3JC5 - chains 4 and 6 of the 11 polymer chains in the assembly; structure by electron microscopy, 4.70 A resolution (low resolution: residue-level contacts below are approximate; hydrogen-bond / salt-bridge calls are withheld).

[Chain 4]
Molecule: DNA replication licensing factor MCM4
Organism: Saccharomyces cerevisiae
Notes: EC 3.6.4.12
UniProt: P30665 (MCM4_YEAST); residues 1-933 here = UniProt positions 1-933
Sequence (933 residues; row label = number of the first residue in the row):
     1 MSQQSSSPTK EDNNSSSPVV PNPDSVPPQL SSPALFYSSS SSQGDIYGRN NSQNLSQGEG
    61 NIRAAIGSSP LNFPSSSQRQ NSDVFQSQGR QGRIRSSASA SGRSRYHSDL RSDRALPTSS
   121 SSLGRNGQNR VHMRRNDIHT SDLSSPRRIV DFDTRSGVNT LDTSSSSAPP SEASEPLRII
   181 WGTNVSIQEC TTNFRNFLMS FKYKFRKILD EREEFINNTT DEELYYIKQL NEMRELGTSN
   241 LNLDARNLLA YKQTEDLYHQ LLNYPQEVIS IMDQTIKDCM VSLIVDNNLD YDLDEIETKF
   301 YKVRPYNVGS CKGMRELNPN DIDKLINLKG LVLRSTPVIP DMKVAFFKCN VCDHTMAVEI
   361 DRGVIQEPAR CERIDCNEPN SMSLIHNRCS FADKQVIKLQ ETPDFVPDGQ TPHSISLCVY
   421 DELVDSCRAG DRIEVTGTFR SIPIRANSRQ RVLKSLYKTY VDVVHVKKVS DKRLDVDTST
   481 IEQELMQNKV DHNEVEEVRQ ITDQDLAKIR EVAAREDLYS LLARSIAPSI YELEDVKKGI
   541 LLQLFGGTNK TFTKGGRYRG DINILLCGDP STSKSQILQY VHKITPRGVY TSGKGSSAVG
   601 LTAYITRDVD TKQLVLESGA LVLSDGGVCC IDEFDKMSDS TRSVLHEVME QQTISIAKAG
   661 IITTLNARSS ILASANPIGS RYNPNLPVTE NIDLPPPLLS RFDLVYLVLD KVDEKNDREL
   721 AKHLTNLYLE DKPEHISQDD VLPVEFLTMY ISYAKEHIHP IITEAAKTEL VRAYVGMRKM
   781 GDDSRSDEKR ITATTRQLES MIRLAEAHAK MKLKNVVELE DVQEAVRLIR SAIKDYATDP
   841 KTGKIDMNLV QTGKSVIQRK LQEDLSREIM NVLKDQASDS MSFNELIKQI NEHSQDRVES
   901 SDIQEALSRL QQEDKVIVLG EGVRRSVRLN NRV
Unresolved in the structure: 1-176, 206-224, 471-474, 531, 570-571, 594-618, 655-664, 677-682, 728-740, 780-792, 839-933
Curated features (UniProtKB/Swiss-Prot):
  - motif: Ser700 to Asp703 (Arginine finger)
  - binding site (ATP): Gly568 to Ser575
  - modified residue (Phosphoserine): Ser52, Ser56, Ser69
  - mutagenesis: Lys574 (K574A: Loss of MCM2-7 complex helicase activity)

[Chain 6]
Molecule: DNA replication licensing factor MCM6
Organism: Saccharomyces cerevisiae
Notes: EC 3.6.4.12
UniProt: P53091 (MCM6_YEAST); residue numbers follow UniProt; this construct covers 1-1017
Sequence (1017 residues; row label = number of the first residue in the row):
     1 MSSPFPADTP SSNRPSNSSP PPSSIGAGFG SSSGLDSQIG SRLHFPSSSQ PHVSNSQTGP
    61 FVNDSTQFSS QRLQTDGSAT NDMEGNEPAR SFKSRALNHV KKVDDVTGEK VREAFEQFLE
   121 DFSVQSTDTG EVEKVYRAQI EFMKIYDLNT IYIDYQHLSM RENGALAMAI SEQYYRFLPF
   181 LQKGLRRVVR KYAPELLNTS DSLKRSEGDE GQADEDEQQD DDMNGSSLPR DSGSSAAPGN
   241 GTSAMATRSI TTSTSPEQTE RVFQISFFNL PTVHRIRDIR SEKIGSLLSI SGTVTRTSEV
   301 RPELYKASFT CDMCRAIVDN VEQSFKYTEP TFCPNPSCEN RAFWTLNVTR SRFLDWQKVR
   361 IQENANEIPT GSMPRTLDVI LRGDSVERAK PGDRCKFTGV EIVVPDVTQL GLPGVKPSST
   421 LDTRGISKTT EGLNSGVTGL RSLGVRDLTY KISFLACHVI SIGSNIGASS PDANSNNRET
   481 ELQMAANLQA NNVYQDNERD QEVFLNSLSS DEINELKEMV KDEHIYDKLV RSIAPAVFGH
   541 EAVKKGILLQ MLGGVHKSTV EGIKLRGDIN ICVVGDPSTS KSQFLKYVVG FAPRSVYTSG
   601 KASSAAGLTA AVVRDEEGGD YTIEAGALML ADNGICCIDE FDKMDISDQV AIHEAMEQQT
   661 ISIAKAGIHA TLNARTSILA AANPVGGRYN RKLSLRGNLN MTAPIMSRFD LFFVILDDCN
   721 EKIDTELASH IVDLHMKRDE AIEPPFSAEQ LRRYIKYART FKPILTKEAR SYLVEKYKEL
   781 RKDDAQGFSR SSYRITVRQL ESMIRLSEAI ARANCVDEIT PSFIAEAYDL LRQSIIRVDV
   841 DDVEMDEEFD NIESQSHAAS GNNDDNDDGT GSGVITSEPP ADIEEGQSEA TARPGTSEKK
   901 KTTVTYDKYV SMMNMIVRKI AEVDREGAEE LTAVDIVDWY LLQKENDLGS LAEYWEERRL
   961 AFKVIKRLVK DRILMEIHGT RHNLRDLENE ENENNKTVYV IHPNCEVLDQ LEPQDSS
Unresolved in the structure: 1-96, 195-259, 422-446, 464-509, 841-906, 970-1017
Curated features (UniProtKB/Swiss-Prot):
  - motif: Ser707 to Asp710 (Arginine finger)
  - binding site (ATP): Gly575 to Ser582
  - modified residue: Ser78 (Phosphoserine), Ser249 (Phosphoserine), Ser372 (Phosphoserine), Thr766 (Phosphothreonine)
  - mutagenesis: Lys581 (K581A: Loss of MCM2-7 complex helicase activity)

[Interface between chain 4 and chain 6]
Contacting residue pairs - 75 pairs, chain 4 then chain 6:
  Thr336(4) with Arg375(6)
  Pro337(4) with Arg375(6)
  Val338(4) with Arg375(6); Ile452(6)
  Ile339(4) with Lys416(6); Tyr450(6)
  Pro340(4) with Tyr450(6); Lys451(6)
  Met342(4) with Tyr450(6)
  Asn350(4) with Cys333(6)
  Cys352(4) with Lys101(6); Lys102(6); Val103(6)
  Asp353(4) with Val103(6)
  His354(4) with Val103(6)
  Ile360(4) with Pro417(6)
  Gly363(4) with Pro417(6)
  Ile365(4) with Pro417(6); Ser418(6); Thr420(6); Leu448(6)
  Gln366(4) with Thr420(6)
  Glu367(4) with Thr420(6)
  His386(4) with Val403(6); Val404(6); Pro405(6); Tyr450(6)
  Asn387(4) with Tyr175(6); Ile284(6); Ile402(6)
  Arg388(4) with Arg176(6)
  Phe391(4) with Ser281(6); Ile284(6)
  Ala392(4) with Ser281(6)
  Asp393(4) with Arg280(6); Ser281(6)
  Lys394(4) with Lys416(6)
  Val396(4) with Leu412(6); Pro413(6)
  Ser416(4) with Pro413(6)
  Val424(4) with Arg280(6)
  Asp425(4) with Arg277(6); Arg280(6); Arg375(6)
  Arg428(4) with Pro369(6)
  Ile442(4) with Val415(6)
  Pro443(4) with Val415(6)
  Lys458(4) with Gly411(6); Pro413(6)
  Tyr460(4) with Pro413(6); Gly414(6)
  Lys550(4) with Leu734(6); His735(6); Met736(6); Lys737(6)
  Phe552(4) with Leu734(6); Glu740(6)
  Thr553(4) with Glu740(6)
  Tyr558(4) with Leu734(6)
  Pro697(4) with Pro577(6)
  Ile761(4) with Met736(6)
  Lys767(4) with Val732(6)
  Leu770(4) with Val732(6)
  Val771(4) with Asp724(6); Ala728(6)
  Val775(4) with Asp724(6)
  Arg778(4) with Asp717(6)
  Thr795(4) with Leu727(6)
  Leu798(4) with Leu727(6); Ile731(6)
  Glu799(4) with Ile731(6); His735(6)
  Ile802(4) with Val732(6); His735(6)
  Arg803(4) with His735(6)
Interface residues without a listed pair, chain 4 (56 interface residues in all): Val364, Leu384, Cys389, Gln395, Cys427, Thr548, Thr763, Tyr774, Thr794
Interface residues without a listed pair, chain 6 (52 interface residues in all): Val100, Glu282, Gly371, Ser419, Leu421, Ser578, Asp718, Cys719, Asn720, Thr725, Ser729

[Overview]
Chain 4 and chain 6 form an interface of 56 and 52 residues respectively. UniProt lists 8 ATP-binding residues
and one mutagenesis site on chain 4; 8 ATP-binding residues and one mutagenesis site on chain 6.
Chain 4 is DNA replication licensing factor MCM4 and chain 6 is DNA replication licensing factor MCM6, both
from Saccharomyces cerevisiae; the structure, Structure of the eukaryotic replicative CMG helicase and
pumpjack motion, was determined by electron microscopy (same publication as 3JC6 and 3JC7).
